6BFT - chains B and A of the 6 polymer chains in the assembly; structure by X-ray diffraction, 2.55 A resolution.

Chain B:
Protein: Avastin Light Chain Fab fragment mutant
From: Homo sapiens
Reference sequence: Q8TCD0 (Q8TCD0_HUMAN); residues 105-214 here correspond to UniProt positions 130-239 (UniProt number = residue number + 25)
Sequence (214 residues; row label = number of the first residue in the row):
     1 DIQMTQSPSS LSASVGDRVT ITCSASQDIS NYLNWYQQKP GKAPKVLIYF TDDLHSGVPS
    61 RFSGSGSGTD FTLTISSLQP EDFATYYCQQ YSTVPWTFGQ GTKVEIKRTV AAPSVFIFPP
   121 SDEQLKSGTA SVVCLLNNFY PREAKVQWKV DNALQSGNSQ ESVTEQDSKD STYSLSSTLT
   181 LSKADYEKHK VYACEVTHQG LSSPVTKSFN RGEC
Cystine bridges: Cys-23/Cys-88, Cys-134/Cys-194

Chain A:
Protein: Avastin Heavy Chain Fab fragment mutant
From: Homo sapiens
Reference sequence: P0DOX5 (IGG1_HUMAN); residues 124-231 here correspond to UniProt positions 120-227 (UniProt number = residue number - 4)
Sequence (231 residues; numbered 1 to 231; the number before each row is that of its first residue):
     1 EVQLVESGGG LVQPGGSLRL SCAASGYDFD NYGMNWVRQA PGKGLEWVGW INTYTGEPTY
    61 AADFKRRFTF SLDTSKSTAY LQMNSLRAED TAVYYCAKYP HYYGSSHWYF DVWGQGTLVT
   121 VSSASTKGPS VFPLAPSSKS TSGGTAALGC LVKDYFPEPV TVSWNSGALT SGVHTFPAVL
   181 QSSGLYSLSS VVTVPSSSLG TQTYICNVNH KPSNTKVDKK VEPKSCDKTH T
Unresolved in the structure: 138-143, 231
Cystine bridges: Cys-22/Cys-96, Cys-150/Cys-206

Chain B / chain A interface:
Residue-residue contacts (78; chain B residue first):
  Asn-34(B) / Trp-108(A)
  Asn-34(B) / Tyr-109(A)
  Tyr-36(B) / Tyr-109(A)
  Tyr-36(B) / Phe-110(A)  hydrogen bond (side chain-backbone)
  Gln-38(B) / Gln-39(A)  hydrogen bond
  Gln-38(B) / Tyr-95(A)
  Lys-42(B) / Tyr-95(A)
  Ala-43(B) / Tyr-95(A)  hydrophobic
  Ala-43(B) / Trp-113(A)  hydrophobic
  Ala-43(B) / Gly-114(A)
  Pro-44(B) / Leu-45(A)  hydrophobic
  Pro-44(B) / Trp-113(A)  hydrogen bond (backbone-side chain)
  Val-46(B) / Tyr-109(A)  hydrophobic
  Val-46(B) / Phe-110(A)
  Tyr-49(B) / His-107(A)
  Tyr-49(B) / Tyr-109(A)  hydrophobic
  Phe-50(B) / His-107(A)
  His-55(B) / Tyr-109(A)
  His-55(B) / Asp-111(A)  salt bridge
  Tyr-87(B) / Gln-39(A)  hydrogen bond
  Tyr-87(B) / Lys-43(A)  hydrogen bond (side chain-backbone)
  Tyr-87(B) / Gly-44(A)
  Tyr-87(B) / Leu-45(A)  hydrophobic
  Gln-89(B) / Trp-108(A)  hydrogen bond (side chain-backbone)
  Gln-89(B) / Tyr-109(A)
  Gln-89(B) / Phe-110(A)
  Tyr-91(B) / His-107(A)  hydrogen bond
  Tyr-91(B) / Trp-108(A)
  Pro-95(B) / Trp-47(A)  hydrophobic
  Pro-95(B) / Ala-61(A)  hydrophobic
  Trp-96(B) / Trp-47(A)
  Trp-96(B) / Tyr-99(A)  hydrogen bond
  Trp-96(B) / Trp-108(A)
  Trp-96(B) / Phe-110(A)
  Phe-98(B) / Leu-45(A)
  Phe-98(B) / Phe-110(A)  hydrophobic
  Phe-116(B) / Thr-145(A)
  Phe-116(B) / Ala-147(A)  hydrophobic
  Phe-118(B) / Leu-134(A)  hydrophobic
  Phe-118(B) / Ala-135(A)
  Phe-118(B) / Ala-147(A)
  Ser-121(B) / Phe-132(A)
  Ser-121(B) / Pro-133(A)
  Asp-122(B) / Lys-224(A)  salt bridge
  Glu-123(B) / Val-131(A)
  Glu-123(B) / Lys-219(A)  salt bridge
  Gln-124(B) / Phe-132(A)
  Gln-124(B) / Lys-153(A)
  Ser-131(B) / Leu-151(A)
  Ser-131(B) / Lys-153(A)
  Val-133(B) / Leu-134(A)  hydrophobic
  Leu-135(B) / Phe-176(A)  hydrophobic
  Leu-135(B) / Val-191(A)  hydrophobic
  Asn-137(B) / His-174(A)
  Asn-137(B) / Thr-193(A)
  Asn-138(B) / His-174(A)  hydrogen bond
  Gln-160(B) / Val-179(A)
  Gln-160(B) / Leu-180(A)  hydrogen bond (side chain-backbone)
  Gln-160(B) / Gln-181(A)
  Glu-161(B) / Val-179(A)
  Ser-162(B) / Phe-176(A)
  Ser-162(B) / Pro-177(A)  hydrogen bond (side chain-backbone)
  Ser-162(B) / Val-179(A)
  Val-163(B) / Pro-177(A)
  Thr-164(B) / Phe-176(A)
  Ser-174(B) / His-174(A)
  Ser-174(B) / Phe-176(A)
  Leu-175(B) / Phe-176(A)
  Ser-176(B) / Phe-176(A)
  Gly-212(B) / Cys-226(A)
  Gly-212(B) / Lys-228(A)
  Glu-213(B) / Lys-228(A)
  Glu-213(B) / His-230(A)
  Cys-214(B) / Lys-224(A)
  Cys-214(B) / Cys-226(A)  hydrophobic
  Cys-214(B) / Lys-228(A)  hydrogen bond (backbone-backbone)
  Cys-214(B) / Thr-229(A)
  Cys-214(B) / His-230(A)  hydrogen bond (backbone-backbone)
Interface residues without a listed pair, chain B (41 interface residues in all): Val-94, Lys-190, Asn-210
Interface residues without a listed pair, chain A (42 interface residues in all): Asn-35, Glu-46, Ser-106, Leu-148

Summary:
41 residues of chain B face 42 of chain A across their interface; the contacts include 13 hydrogen bonds and 3
salt bridges. Polar contacts include His-55(B)/Asp-111(A), Asp-122(B)/Lys-224(A) and Glu-123(B)/Lys-219(A).
Chain B is Avastin Light Chain Fab fragment mutant and chain A is Avastin Heavy Chain Fab fragment mutant,
both from Homo sapiens; the structure, Structure of Bevacizumab Fab mutant in complex with VEGF, was
determined by X-ray diffraction.
